2HZV - chains I and D of the 6 polymer chains in the assembly; structure by X-ray diffraction, 3.10 A resolution.

Chain I:
Molecule: 30-nt DNA strand
Sequence (30 nucleotides; row label = number of the first residue in the row):
     1 AGTATGACGA ATACTTAAAA TCGTCATACT

Chain D:
Protein: Nickel-responsive regulator
From: Escherichia coli
UniProtKB: P0A6Z6 (NIKR_ECOLI); residues 1-133 here = UniProt positions 1-133
Chain sequence (133 residues; each row starts with the number of its first residue):
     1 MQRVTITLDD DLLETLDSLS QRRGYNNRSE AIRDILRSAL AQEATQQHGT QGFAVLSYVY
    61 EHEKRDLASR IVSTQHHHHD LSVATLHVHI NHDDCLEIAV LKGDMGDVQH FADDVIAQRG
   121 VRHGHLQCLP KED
Unresolved in the structure: 132-133
Differences from the reference sequence: modified residue (1, 105)
Modified residues: Mse1 (selenomethionine; parent Met); Mse105 (selenomethionine; parent Met)
Metal / ion sites: Ni2+ site 1: His76 (shared with 3 residues of chain B); Ni2+ site 2: His87, His89, Cys95 (shared with 1 residue of chain B); K+ site 1: His89 (shared with 2 residues of chain B); K+ site 2: Ile116, Ala117, Gln118, Val121 (shared with 2 residues of chain C)
Curated features (UniProtKB/Swiss-Prot):
  - binding site (Ni(2+)): His76, His87, His89, Cys95
  - mutagenesis: Arg3 (R3A: Loss of DNA-binding)
Reported in the primary citation:
  - binding site for the 30-nt DNA strand (chain I): Arg3, Thr5, Thr7, Arg28, Ser29, Arg65, Arg119
  - specificity-determining residues: Arg3, Thr5
  - binding site for the 30-nt DNA strand: Asn27, Arg33, Lys64
  - mutagenesis - D34A: unchanged binding to Ni2+
  - mutagenesis - D34A: unchanged stability
  - mutagenesis - E30A: decreased binding to DNA
  - mutagenesis - E30A, D34A: decreased binding to the 30-nt DNA strand (chain I)

Interface between chain I and chain D:
Pairs across the interface - 7 pairs, chain I then chain D:
  DC22(I) - Arg119(D)  phosphate contact
  DG23(I) - Thr7(D)  hydrogen bond to the phosphate
  DG23(I) - Arg119(D)  salt bridge to the phosphate
  DT24(I) - Thr5(D)  base contact
  DC25(I) - Thr5(D)  base contact
  DA26(I) - Thr5(D)  base contact
  DA28(I) - Arg3(D)  base contact

Overview:
6 residues of chain I face 4 of chain D across their interface, with 1 hydrogen bond and 1 salt bridge. Among
the polar pairs are DG23(I)-Thr7(D) and DG23(I)-Arg119(D). The paper reports a binding site for the 30-nt DNA
strand (chain I) at Arg3(D), Thr5(D) and Thr7(D) among others; E30A and D34A of chain D reduce binding to the
30-nt DNA strand (chain I).
Here chain I is a 30-nt DNA strand and chain D is Nickel-responsive regulator (Escherichia coli). Entry 2HZV
(NikR-operator DNA complex) was determined by X-ray diffraction together with 2HZA from the same study.
